Entry 8XAY (electron microscopy, 2.81 A resolution); this record covers chains B and C of the 20 polymer chains in the assembly.

Chain B (and C):
Name: ATP-binding protein
Source organism: Escherichia coli
Notes: chain C of this document is another copy of the same molecule, construct and numbering; everything in this record applies to it too
Reference sequence: A0A9X9SUP5 (A0A9X9SUP5_ECOLX); residues 1-571 here = UniProt positions 1-571
Amino-acid sequence (571 residues; row label = number of the first residue in the row):
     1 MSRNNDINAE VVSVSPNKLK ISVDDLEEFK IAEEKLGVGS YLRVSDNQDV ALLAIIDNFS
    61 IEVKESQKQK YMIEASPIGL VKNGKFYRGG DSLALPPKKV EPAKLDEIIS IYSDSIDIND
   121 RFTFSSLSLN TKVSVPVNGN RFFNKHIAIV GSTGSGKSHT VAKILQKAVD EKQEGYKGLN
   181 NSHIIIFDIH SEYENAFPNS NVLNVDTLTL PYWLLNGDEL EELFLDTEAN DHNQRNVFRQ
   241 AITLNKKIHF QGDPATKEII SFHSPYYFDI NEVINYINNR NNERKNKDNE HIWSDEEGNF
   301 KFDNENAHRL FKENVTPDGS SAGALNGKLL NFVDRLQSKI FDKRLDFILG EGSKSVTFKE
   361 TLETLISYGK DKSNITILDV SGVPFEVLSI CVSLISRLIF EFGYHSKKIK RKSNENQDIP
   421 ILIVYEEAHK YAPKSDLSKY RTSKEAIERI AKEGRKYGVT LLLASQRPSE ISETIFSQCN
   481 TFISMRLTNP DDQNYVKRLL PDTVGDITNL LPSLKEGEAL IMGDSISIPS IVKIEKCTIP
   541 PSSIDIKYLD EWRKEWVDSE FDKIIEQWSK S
Disordered / not traced: 1-4
Metal / ion sites: Mg2+: S158 (together with ATP-gamma-S)
Ligand contacts: ATP-gamma-S (AGS; phosphothiophosphoric acid-adenylate ester): S152, T153, G154, S155, G156, K157, S158, H159, E427, Q466, E516, G517, K533, I534, E535, K536, S543, I544, D545
What the authors report for this chain:
  - binding site for ATP-gamma-S: K157
  - mutagenesis - K157A: decreased growth in response to phage lambda

How chain B and chain C interact:
Residue-residue contacts - 182 pairs, chain B then chain C:
  L26(B) - L95(C)  hydrophobic
  F29(B) - L95(C)  hydrophobic
  A32(B) - L93(C)
  V38(B) - P16(C)  hydrophobic
  N58(B) - P16(C)
  F59(B) - V14(C)  hydrophobic
  F59(B) - S15(C)
  F59(B) - P16(C)
  F59(B) - L93(C)  hydrophobic
  S60(B) - V14(C)
  I61(B) - S13(C)
  I61(B) - V14(C)  hydrogen bond (backbone-backbone)
  I61(B) - L93(C)  hydrophobic
  I61(B) - L95(C)  hydrophobic
  I61(B) - P96(C)
  E62(B) - V12(C)
  E62(B) - S13(C)
  V63(B) - V12(C)  hydrogen bond (backbone-backbone)
  V63(B) - P96(C)
  Q69(B) - P96(C)  hydrogen bond (side chain-backbone)
  Y71(B) - L93(C)
  S152(B) - Q478(C)
  T153(B) - K145(C)
  T153(B) - K452(C)
  T153(B) - R455(C)
  T153(B) - Q478(C)  hydrogen bond (backbone-side chain)
  G154(B) - K145(C)
  G154(B) - R455(C)
  I189(B) - Y457(C)
  H190(B) - K408(C)
  H190(B) - E453(C)
  H190(B) - K456(C)
  H190(B) - Y457(C)  hydrogen bond
  E192(B) - K456(C)  salt bridge
  D226(B) - H232(C)
  T227(B) - H232(C)
  E228(B) - N230(C)
  N281(B) - N289(C)  hydrogen bond (backbone-side chain)
  N282(B) - K287(C)
  N282(B) - D288(C)  hydrogen bond (side chain-backbone)
  N282(B) - N289(C)
  N326(B) - N289(C)
  G327(B) - N289(C)
  L330(B) - K285(C)
  L330(B) - N289(C)
  L330(B) - H291(C)
  L330(B) - A324(C)  hydrophobic
  N331(B) - N233(C)
  N331(B) - A324(C)
  N331(B) - L325(C)
  D334(B) - N236(C)
  D334(B) - Q240(C)
  D334(B) - R280(C)  salt bridge
  R335(B) - H232(C)
  R335(B) - N233(C)
  R335(B) - N236(C)
  S338(B) - N236(C)  hydrogen bond
  K343(B) - E258(C)
  K343(B) - I259(C)
  R344(B) - H263(C)
  S381(B) - Y404(C)  hydrogen bond
  G382(B) - Y404(C)  hydrogen bond (backbone-side chain)
  H429(B) - K452(C)
  H429(B) - E453(C)
  Q466(B) - K452(C)  hydrogen bond (side chain-backbone)
  Q466(B) - Q478(C)
  R467(B) - E473(C)  salt bridge
  R467(B) - T474(C)  hydrogen bond
  R467(B) - S477(C)
  R467(B) - Q478(C)
  E470(B) - T474(C)
  R486(B) - N480(C)  hydrogen bond
  R486(B) - D524(C)  salt bridge
  T488(B) - S477(C)
  T488(B) - L499(C)
  N489(B) - E473(C)
  N489(B) - S477(C)
  N489(B) - Y495(C)
  P490(B) - R498(C)  hydrogen bond (backbone-side chain)
  D491(B) - E473(C)
  Q493(B) - R498(C)  hydrogen bond
  N494(B) - R498(C)  hydrogen bond
  N509(B) - D502(C)
  P512(B) - R498(C)
  P512(B) - L499(C)
  S513(B) - P501(C)
  E516(B) - K145(C)  salt bridge
  S542(B) - K407(C)
  S542(B) - R411(C)
  S543(B) - R455(C)  hydrogen bond (backbone-side chain)
  D545(B) - K145(C)  salt bridge
  D545(B) - R455(C)  salt bridge
  I546(B) - N144(C)
  I546(B) - N416(C)
  I546(B) - Q417(C)
  I546(B) - K456(C)
  I546(B) - G458(C)
  K547(B) - N140(C)
  Y548(B) - N140(C)
  Y548(B) - F143(C)  hydrophobic
  Y548(B) - N144(C)
  Y548(B) - P420(C)
  Y548(B) - I421(C)  hydrogen bond (side chain-backbone)
  Y548(B) - L422(C)
  Y548(B) - G458(C)  hydrogen bond (side chain-backbone)
  Y548(B) - T460(C)  hydrogen bond
  L549(B) - D120(C)
  L549(B) - R121(C)
  L549(B) - F122(C)  hydrophobic
  L549(B) - G139(C)
  L549(B) - N140(C)  hydrogen bond (backbone-side chain)
  L549(B) - E171(C)
  D550(B) - N140(C)  hydrogen bond
  E551(B) - N181(C)  hydrogen bond (backbone-side chain)
  E551(B) - D418(C)
  E551(B) - P420(C)
  W552(B) - A168(C)  hydrophobic
  W552(B) - E171(C)
  W552(B) - N180(C)  hydrogen bond (backbone-side chain)
  W552(B) - N181(C)  hydrogen bond (backbone-backbone)
  W552(B) - S182(C)
  W552(B) - H183(C)
  W552(B) - I184(C)  hydrophobic
  W552(B) - P420(C)  hydrogen bond (side chain-backbone)
  W552(B) - L422(C)  hydrophobic
  R553(B) - N119(C)  hydrogen bond (side chain-backbone)
  R553(B) - R121(C)
  R553(B) - E171(C)  salt bridge
  R553(B) - Q173(C)  hydrogen bond (backbone-backbone)
  R553(B) - Y176(C)  hydrogen bond (backbone-side chain)
  K554(B) - Q173(C)
  K554(B) - Y176(C)  hydrogen bond (backbone-side chain)
  K554(B) - N180(C)
  K554(B) - N181(C)  hydrogen bond (backbone-backbone)
  E555(B) - Y176(C)
  E555(B) - N181(C)
  W556(B) - L179(C)  hydrogen bond (backbone-backbone)
  W556(B) - N180(C)
  W556(B) - N181(C)
  W556(B) - S182(C)
  W556(B) - H183(C)
  W556(B) - S367(C)
  W556(B) - Y368(C)
  W556(B) - K372(C)
  W556(B) - S373(C)
  W556(B) - N374(C)
  V557(B) - N181(C)
  V557(B) - Y368(C)  hydrogen bond (backbone-side chain)
  V557(B) - I419(C)  hydrophobic
  S559(B) - Y368(C)
  S559(B) - F402(C)
  E560(B) - K410(C)  salt bridge
  F561(B) - K359(C)
  F561(B) - L362(C)  hydrophobic
  F561(B) - I366(C)  hydrophobic
  F561(B) - Y368(C)  hydrophobic
  F561(B) - F402(C)  hydrophobic
  D562(B) - K359(C)
  K563(B) - I409(C)
  I564(B) - F402(C)  hydrophobic
  I564(B) - H405(C)
  I564(B) - S406(C)
  I565(B) - F358(C)  hydrophobic
  I565(B) - K359(C)
  I565(B) - L362(C)  hydrophobic
  Q567(B) - H405(C)
  Q567(B) - K408(C)
  Q567(B) - I409(C)
  Q567(B) - K412(C)
  W568(B) - P265(C)
  W568(B) - F358(C)  hydrophobic
  W568(B) - L362(C)  hydrophobic
  W568(B) - L398(C)
  W568(B) - E401(C)  hydrogen bond
  W568(B) - F402(C)
  W568(B) - H405(C)
  S569(B) - S264(C)  hydrogen bond (backbone-side chain)
  S569(B) - P265(C)
  S569(B) - Y266(C)
  K570(B) - T256(C)  hydrogen bond
  S571(B) - H263(C)
  S571(B) - H405(C)  hydrogen bond
Also at the interface, not in a pair above, chain B (86 interface residues in all): E33, S191, Q337, F341, P384, E427, K430, K497, I544, D558
Also at the interface, not in a pair above, chain C (106 interface residues in all): V11, P97, H146, K172, R239, S261, N304, E363, R397, A451, V459, F476, L500

Overview:
The interface between chain B and chain C involves 86 residues on one side and 106 on the other, with 37
hydrogen bonds and 9 salt bridges. Polar pairs include E192(B)-K456(C), D334(B)-R280(C) and R467(B)-E473(C).
The paper reports a binding site for ATP-gamma-S at K157(B); K157A of chain B reduces growth in response to
phage lambda.
Both chains are ATP-binding protein (Escherichia coli). Entry 8XAY (Cryo-EM structure of an anti-phage defense
complex bound to ATPrS and DNA) was determined by electron microscopy, deposited together with 8XAU, 8XAV,
8XAW and 8XAX.
